PDB entry 8YYW | electron microscopy, 3.16 A resolution | chains C and F of the 5 polymer chains in the assembly

[Chain C]
Name: Guanine nucleotide-binding protein G(I)/G(S)/G(T) subunit beta-1
Organism: Homo sapiens
UniProtKB: P62873 (GBB1_HUMAN); residue numbers follow UniProt; this construct covers 2-340
Amino-acid sequence (339 residues; numbered 2 to 340; the number before each row is that of its first residue):
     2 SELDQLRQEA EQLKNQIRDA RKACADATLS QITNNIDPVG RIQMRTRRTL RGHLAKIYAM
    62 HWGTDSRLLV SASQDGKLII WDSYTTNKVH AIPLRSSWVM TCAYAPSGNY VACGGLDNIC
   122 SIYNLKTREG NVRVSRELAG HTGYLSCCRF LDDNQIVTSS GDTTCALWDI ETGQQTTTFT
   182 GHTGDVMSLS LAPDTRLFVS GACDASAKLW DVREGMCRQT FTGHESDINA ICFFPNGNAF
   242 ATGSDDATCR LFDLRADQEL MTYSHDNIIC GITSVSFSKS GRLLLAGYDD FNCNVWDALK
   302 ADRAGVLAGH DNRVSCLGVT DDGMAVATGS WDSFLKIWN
Swiss-Prot annotation at these positions:
  - modified residue: Ser2 (N-acetylserine), His266 (Phosphohistidine)
  - natural variant: Leu30 (L30F: In MRD42; uncertain significance), Arg52 (R52G: In MRD42), Gly64 (G64V: In MRD42), Asp76 (D76E: In MRD42; D76G: In MRD42), Gly77 (G77S: In MRD42), Lys78 (K78R: In MRD42), Ile80 (I80N: In MRD42; I80T: In MRD42), His91 (H91R: In MRD42; uncertain significance), Ala92 (A92T: In MRD42), Pro94 (P94S: In MRD42), Leu95 (L95P: In MRD42), Arg96 (R96L: In MRD42), 5 further natural variant entries in UniProt

[Chain F]
Name: Guanine nucleotide-binding protein G(i) subunit alpha-1, Guanine nucleotide-binding protein G(q) subunit alpha
Organism: Homo sapiens
UniProtKB: chimeric construct of P63096, P50148: residues 1-329 from P63096 (GNAI1_HUMAN) positions 1-329 (same numbers); residues 330-354 from P50148 positions 335-359 (UniProt number = residue number + 5)
Amino-acid sequence (354 residues; each row starts with the number of its first residue):
     1 MGCTLSAEDK AAVERSKMID RNLREDGEKA AREVKLLLLG AGESGKSTIV KQMKIIHEAG
    61 YSEEECKQYK AVVYSNTIQS IIAIIRAMGR LKIDFGDSAR ADDARQLFVL AGAAEEGFMT
   121 AELAGVIKRL WKDSGVQACF NRSREYQLND SAAYYLNDLD RIAQPNYIPT QQDVLRTRVK
   181 TTGIVETHFT FKDLHFKMFD VGAQRSERKK WIHCFEGVTA IIFCVALSDY DLVLAEDEEM
   241 NRMHESMKLF DSICNNKWFT DTSIILFLNK KDLFEEKIKK SPLTICYPEY AGSNTYEEAA
   301 AYIQCQFEDL NKRKDTKEIY THFTCSTDTE NIRFVFAAVK DTILQLNLKE YNLV
Disordered / not traced: 1, 54-181
Differences from the reference sequence: engineered mutation Ala203 (Gly in P63096), Ser326 (Ala in P63096)
Swiss-Prot annotation at these positions:
  - region: Lys35 to Thr48 (G1 motif), Asp173 to Thr181 (G2 motif), Phe196 to Gly202, Gln204, Arg205 (G3 motif), Ile265 to Asp272 (G4 motif), Thr324, Cys325, Thr327 to Thr329 (G5 motif)
  - binding site (GTP): Glu43 to Thr48, Ser151, Leu175 to Thr181, Asp200 to Gly202, Gln204, Asn269 to Asp272
  - binding site (Mg(2+)): Ser47, Thr181
  - modified residue: Arg178 (ADP-ribosylarginine), Gln204 (Deamidated glutamine)
  - lipidation: Gly2 (N-myristoyl glycine), Cys3 (S-palmitoyl cysteine)

[How chain C and chain F interact]
Contacting residue pairs - 41 pairs, chain C then chain F:
  Gly53(C) - Leu23(F)
  Leu55(C) - Leu23(F)
  Leu55(C) - Gly27(F)
  Lys57(C) - His213(F)  hydrogen bond (side chain-backbone)
  Lys57(C) - Glu216(F)  salt bridge
  Tyr59(C) - His213(F)  hydrogen bond
  Tyr59(C) - Cys214(F)
  Gln75(C) - Cys214(F)
  Lys78(C) - Leu23(F)
  Lys78(C) - Asp26(F)  salt bridge
  Ile80(C) - Leu23(F)  hydrophobic
  Asn88(C) - Ser16(F)
  Lys89(C) - Ser16(F)
  Lys89(C) - Ile19(F)
  Lys89(C) - Asp20(F)  salt bridge
  Val90(C) - Arg15(F)  hydrogen bond (backbone-side chain)
  His91(C) - Arg15(F)
  Ala92(C) - Ile19(F)  hydrophobic
  Trp99(C) - Ile184(F)
  Trp99(C) - Phe199(F)  hydrophobic
  Trp99(C) - Cys214(F)
  Trp99(C) - Phe215(F)  hydrophobic
  Leu117(C) - Gly183(F)
  Leu117(C) - Ile184(F)
  Leu117(C) - Gln204(F)  hydrogen bond (backbone-side chain)
  Leu117(C) - Trp211(F)  hydrophobic
  Asn119(C) - Thr182(F)  hydrogen bond
  Asn119(C) - Gly183(F)  hydrogen bond (side chain-backbone)
  Tyr145(C) - Gln204(F)
  Tyr145(C) - Ser206(F)
  Tyr145(C) - Lys210(F)
  Tyr145(C) - Trp211(F)
  Gly162(C) - Ser206(F)
  Asp186(C) - Ser206(F)
  Asp186(C) - Glu207(F)  hydrogen bond (side chain-backbone)
  Met188(C) - Lys210(F)
  Cys204(C) - Lys210(F)
  Asp228(C) - Lys209(F)  salt bridge
  Asp228(C) - Lys210(F)  salt bridge
  Asn230(C) - Lys210(F)  hydrogen bond
  Arg314(C) - Trp258(F)
Other interface residues (no listed pair), chain C (29 interface residues in all): Met101, Asp118, Thr143, Gly144, Asp246, Trp332
Other interface residues (no listed pair), chain F (26 interface residues in all): Asp9, Ala12, Val13, Glu186

[In short]
29 residues of chain C and 26 residues of chain F are in contact; the contacts include 8 hydrogen bonds and 5
salt bridges. Among the polar pairs are Lys57(C)-Glu216(F), Lys78(C)-Asp26(F) and Lys89(C)-Asp20(F).
Chain C is Guanine nucleotide-binding protein G(I)/G(S)/G(T) subunit beta-1 and chain F is Guanine
nucleotide-binding protein G(i) subunit alpha-1, Guanine nucleotide-binding protein G(q) subunit alpha, both
from Homo sapiens; the structure, Cryo-EM structure of OXGR1 bound to alpha-ketoglutarate and Gq proteins, was
determined by electron microscopy.
